6DKS - chains C and H of the 8 polymer chains in the assembly; structure by X-ray diffraction, 2.78 A resolution.

# Chain C
Protein: Recombining binding protein suppressor of hairless
Source organism: Mus musculus
UniProt: P31266 (SUH_MOUSE); residue numbers follow UniProt; this construct covers 53-474
Chain sequence (422 residues; numbered 53 to 474; the number before each row is that of its first residue):
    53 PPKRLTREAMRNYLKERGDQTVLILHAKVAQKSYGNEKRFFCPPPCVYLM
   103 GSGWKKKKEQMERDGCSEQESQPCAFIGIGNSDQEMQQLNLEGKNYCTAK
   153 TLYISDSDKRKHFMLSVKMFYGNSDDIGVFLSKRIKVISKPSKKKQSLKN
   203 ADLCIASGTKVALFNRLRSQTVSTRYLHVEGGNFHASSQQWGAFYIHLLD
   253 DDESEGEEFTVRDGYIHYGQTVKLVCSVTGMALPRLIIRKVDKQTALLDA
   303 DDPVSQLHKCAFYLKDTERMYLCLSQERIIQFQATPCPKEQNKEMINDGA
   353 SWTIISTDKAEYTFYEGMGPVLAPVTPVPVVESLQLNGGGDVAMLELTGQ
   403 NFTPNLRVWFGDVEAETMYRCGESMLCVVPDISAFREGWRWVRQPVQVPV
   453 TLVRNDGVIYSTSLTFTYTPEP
Disordered / not traced: 197-199, 340-341
Reported in the primary citation:
  - mutagenesis - F261A/L388A: abolished signaling in response to repression of Hes1 and Hey1

# Chain H
Protein: Maltose/maltodextrin-binding periplasmic protein
Source organism: Escherichia coli O157:H7
UniProt: P0AEY0 (MALE_ECO57); residues 2-366 here correspond to UniProt positions 28-392 (UniProt number = residue number + 26)
Chain sequence (407 residues; each row starts with the number of its first residue; note: 2406 numbers in that range are skipped by the numbering (no residue carries them; nothing is unmodelled there)):
     2 IEEGKLVIWINGDKGYNGLAEVGKKFEKDTGIKVTVEHPDKLEEKFPQVA
    52 ATGDGPDIIFWAHDRFGGYAQSGLLAEITPDKAFQDKLYPFTWDAVRYNG
   102 KLIAYPIAVEALSLIYNKDLLPNPPKTWEEIPALDKELKAKGKSALMFNL
   152 QEPYFTWPLIAADGGYAFKYENGKYDIKDVGVDNAGAKAGLTFLVDLIKN
   202 KHMNADTDYSIAEAAFNKGETAMTINGPWAWSNIDTSKVNYGVTVLPTFK
   252 GQPSKPFVGVLSAGINAASPNKELAKEFLENYLLTDEGLEAVNKDKPLGA
   302 VALKSYEEELAKDPRIAATMENAQKGEIMPNIPQMSAFWYAVRTAVINAA
   352 SGRQTVDEALKDAQTNAAA
  2777 GAGLRVNTSEGVVLLSYSGQKTEGPQRISAKISQIPPA
Disordered / not traced: 2, 2814
Construct notes: expression tag (367-370, 2777-2814)

# Interface between chain C and chain H
Pairs across the interface (9; chain C residue first):
  Gly440(C) - Asn201(H)
  Trp443(C) - Pro133(H)  hydrophobic
  Trp443(C) - Phe194(H)  hydrophobic
  Trp443(C) - Asp197(H)
  Trp443(C) - Leu198(H)  hydrophobic
  Trp443(C) - Asn201(H)
  Trp443(C) - His203(H)  hydrogen bond
  Val444(C) - Glu130(H)
  Val444(C) - Pro133(H)  hydrophobic
Interface residues without a listed pair, chain C (4 interface residues in all): Trp441
Interface residues without a listed pair, chain H (9 interface residues in all): Ala134, Lys137
From the paper, about this interface:
  - hot spots on chain C (mutagenesis) - F261A (45-fold), V263A, A284V (50-fold), Q333A, L386A, L388A (70-fold), L397A, L466A: decreased binding to Maltose/maltodextrin-binding periplasmic protein (chain H)
  - hot spots on chain H (mutagenesis) - V2789A (10-fold), L2791A (350-fold), Y2793A (20-fold), I2811A (60-fold): decreased binding to Recombining binding protein suppressor of hairless (chain C)
  - hot spots on chain H (mutagenesis) - L2791A/I2811A: abolished binding to Recombining binding protein suppressor of hairless (chain C)

# Summary
Chain C and chain H form an interface of 4 and 9 residues respectively, with 1 hydrogen bond. The
hydrogen-bonded pair is Trp443(C)-His203(H). From the paper: F261A, V263A and A284V of chain C, among others,
reduce binding to Maltose/maltodextrin-binding periplasmic protein (chain H); V2789A, L2791A and Y2793A of
chain H, among others, reduce binding to Recombining binding protein suppressor of hairless (chain C); 14
substitutions were tested in all.
Here chain C is Recombining binding protein suppressor of hairless (Mus musculus) and chain H is
Maltose/maltodextrin-binding periplasmic protein (Escherichia coli O157:H7). Entry 6DKS (Structure of the
Rbpj-SHARP-DNA Repressor Complex) was determined by X-ray diffraction.
